Entry 8WDO (X-ray diffraction, 1.67 A resolution); this record covers chains A and B.

[Chain A (and B)]
Protein: cAMP-specific 3', 5'-cyclic phosphodiesterase 4D
From: Homo sapiens
Notes: EC 3.1.4.53; chain B of this document is another copy of the same molecule, construct and numbering; everything in this record applies to it too
UniProtKB: Q08499 (PDE4D_HUMAN); residues 86-413 here correspond to UniProt positions 388-715 (UniProt number = residue number + 302)
Sequence (349 residues; numbered 65 to 413; the number before each row is that of its first residue):
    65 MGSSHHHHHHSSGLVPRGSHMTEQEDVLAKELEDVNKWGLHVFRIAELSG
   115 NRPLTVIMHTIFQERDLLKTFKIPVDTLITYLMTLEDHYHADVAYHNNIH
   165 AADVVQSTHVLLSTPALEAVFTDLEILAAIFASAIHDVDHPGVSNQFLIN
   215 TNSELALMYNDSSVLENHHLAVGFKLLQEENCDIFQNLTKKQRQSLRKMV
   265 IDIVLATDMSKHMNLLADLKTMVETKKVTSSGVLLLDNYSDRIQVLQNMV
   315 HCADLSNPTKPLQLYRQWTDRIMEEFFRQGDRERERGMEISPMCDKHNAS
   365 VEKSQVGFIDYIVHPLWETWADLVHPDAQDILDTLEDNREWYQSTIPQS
Disordered / not traced: 65-87, 412-413
Sequence notes: expression tag (65-85)
Metal / ion sites: Zn2+: His164, His200, Asp201, Asp318; Mg2+ near Asp201 (its only coordinating residue here)
Residues lining bound ligands: DCN (W8O; 3-[(2S,3R)-2-(3,4-dimethoxyphenyl)-3-(hydroxymethyl)-7-methoxy-2,3-dihydro-1-benzofuran-5-yl]propan-1-ol): Tyr159, His160, Met273, Leu319, Asn321, Tyr329, Trp332, Thr333, Ile336, Phe340, Ser355, Pro356, Met357, Cys358, Gln369, Phe372, Ile376

[Chain A / chain B interface]
Residue-residue contacts - 29 pairs, chain A then chain B:
  Ala220(A) with Arg261(B), hydrogen bond (backbone-side chain)
  Leu221(A) with Ala235(B); Phe238(B), hydrophobic; Lys239(B); Arg261(B)
  Met222(A) with Met222(B), hydrophobic; Tyr223(B), hydrogen bond (backbone-side chain); Ala235(B)
  Tyr223(A) with Met222(B), hydrogen bond (side chain-backbone); Tyr223(B), hydrophobic
  Asn224(A) with Asn231(B), hydrogen bond; Leu234(B); Ala235(B); Arg261(B); Ile265(B)
  Asp225(A) with Arg261(B), salt bridge
  Asn231(A) with Asn224(B), hydrogen bond
  Leu234(A) with Asn224(B)
  Ala235(A) with Leu221(B); Met222(B); Asn224(B)
  Phe238(A) with Leu221(B), hydrophobic
  Lys239(A) with Leu221(B); Met222(B)
  Gln242(A) with Leu221(B)
  Arg261(A) with Ala220(B), hydrogen bond (side chain-backbone); Asn224(B); Asp225(B), salt bridge
  Ile265(A) with Asn224(B)
Interface residues without a listed pair, chain A (15 interface residues in all): Glu218
Interface residues without a listed pair, chain B (15 interface residues in all): Glu218, Gln242

[Overview]
Chain A and chain B each contribute 15 residues to their interface, with 6 hydrogen bonds and 2 salt bridges.
Polar contacts include Asp225(A)-Arg261(B), Ala220(A)-Arg261(B) and Met222(A)-Tyr223(B). Chain A binds DCN.
The Zn2+ site is built by His164(A), His200(A), Asp201(A) and Asp318(A).
Both chains are cAMP-specific 3', 5'-cyclic phosphodiesterase 4D (Homo sapiens). Entry 8WDO (Crystal structure
of PDE4D complexed with DCN) was determined by X-ray diffraction together with 8WDN from the same study.
